1C9D - chains A and B; structure by X-ray diffraction, 2.30 A resolution.

# Chain A
Name: Tryptophan synthase (alpha chain)
From: Salmonella typhimurium
Notes: EC 4.2.1.20
Reference sequence: P00929 (TRPA_SALTY); residue numbers follow UniProt; this construct covers 1-268
Chain sequence (268 residues; each row starts with the number of its first residue):
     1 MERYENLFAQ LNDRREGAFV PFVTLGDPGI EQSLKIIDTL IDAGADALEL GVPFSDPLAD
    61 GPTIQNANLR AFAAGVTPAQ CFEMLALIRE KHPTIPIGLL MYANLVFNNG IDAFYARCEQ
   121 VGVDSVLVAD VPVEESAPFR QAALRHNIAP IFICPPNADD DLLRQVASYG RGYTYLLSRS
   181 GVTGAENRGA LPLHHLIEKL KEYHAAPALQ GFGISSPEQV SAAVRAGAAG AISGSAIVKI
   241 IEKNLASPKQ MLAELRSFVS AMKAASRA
Disordered / not traced: 1, 190-191, 268
Curated features (UniProtKB/Swiss-Prot):
  - active site (Proton acceptor): Glu49, Asp60
Small-molecule neighbours: HF1 (4-(2-hydroxy-4-fluorophenylthio)-butylphosphonic acid): Phe22, Glu49, Ala59, Asp60, Ile64, Leu100, Tyr102, Leu127, Ala129, Ile153, Tyr175, Arg179, Thr183, Gly184, Ala185, Phe212, Gly213, Ile214, Ile232, Ser233, Gly234, Ser235

# Chain B
Name: Tryptophan synthase (beta chain)
From: Salmonella typhimurium
Notes: EC 4.2.1.20
Reference sequence: P0A2K1 (TRPB_SALTY); numbering as in UniProt (aligned over 1-397)
Chain sequence (397 residues; row label = number of the first residue in the row):
     1 MTTLLNPYFG EFGGMYVPQI LMPALNQLEE AFVRAQKDPE FQAQFADLLK NYAGRPTALT
    61 KCQNITAGTR TTLYLKREDL LHGGAHKTNQ VLGQALLAKR MGKSEIIAET GAGQHGVASA
   121 LASALLGLKC RIYMGAKDVE RQSPNVFRMR LMGAEVIPVH SGSATLKDAC NEALRDWSGS
   181 YETAHYMLGT AAGPHPYPTI VREFQRMIGE ETKAQILDKE GRLPDAVIAC VGGGSNAIGM
   241 FADFINDTSV GLIGVEPGGH GIETGEHGAP LKHGRVGIYF GMKAPMMQTA DGQIEESYSI
   301 SAGLDFPSVG PQHAYLNSIG RADYVSITDD EALEAFKTLC RHEGIIPALE SSHALAHALK
   361 MMREQPEKEQ LLVVNLSGRG DKDIFTVHDI LKARGEI
Disordered / not traced: 1-2, 390-397
Curated features (UniProtKB/Swiss-Prot):
  - modified residue: Lys87 (N6-(pyridoxal phosphate)lysine)
Glycans and other covalent adducts: pyridoxal phosphate (PLP) linked to Lys87
Bound ions: Na+: Gly232, Phe306, Ser308
Small-molecule neighbours: pyridoxal phosphate (PLP): Ala85, His86, Gln114, Gly189, Thr190, Cys230, Val231, Gly232, Gly233, Gly234, Ser235, Asn236, Ala237, Gly303, Leu304, Ala348, Glu350, Ser351, Ser377, Gly378

# How chain A and chain B interact
Pairs across the interface (59):
  Pro53(A) with Gln293(B)
  Phe54(A) with Gly292(B); Gln293(B)
  Ser55(A) with Gln293(B), hydrogen bond (backbone-side chain); Ile294(B), hydrogen bond (side chain-backbone)
  Asp56(A) with Lys167(B), salt bridge; Asn171(B); Tyr279(B), hydrogen bond; Ile294(B)
  Pro57(A) with Arg175(B), hydrogen bond (backbone-side chain)
  Leu58(A) with Pro18(B), hydrophobic; Leu174(B), hydrophobic; Arg175(B)
  Asp60(A) with Arg175(B), hydrogen bond (backbone-side chain)
  Gln65(A) with Ser161(B); Arg175(B)
  Phe72(A) with Gln293(B)
  Thr77(A) with Asp291(B)
  Pro78(A) with Asp291(B)
  Ala103(A) with Ile278(B), hydrophobic
  Asn104(A) with Gly277(B); Ile278(B), hydrogen bond (side chain-backbone); Gln288(B); Gly292(B), hydrogen bond (side chain-backbone); Ile294(B)
  Leu105(A) with Asp291(B); Gly292(B)
  Phe107(A) with Val276(B); Ile278(B), hydrophobic; Lys283(B)
  Asn108(A) with Arg275(B), hydrogen bond; Gln288(B), hydrogen bond; Ala290(B), hydrogen bond (side chain-backbone); Asp291(B); Gly292(B), hydrogen bond (side chain-backbone)
  Ala129(A) with Pro18(B)
  Asp130(A) with Tyr16(B); Val17(B), hydrogen bond (backbone-backbone)
  Pro132(A) with Met15(B); Val17(B); Gln19(B); Met22(B), hydrophobic
  Val133(A) with Gln19(B)
  Glu134(A) with Gln19(B); Met22(B)
  Glu135(A) with Tyr8(B), hydrogen bond; Gly14(B); Met15(B), hydrogen bond (side chain-backbone); Tyr16(B)
  Ile153(A) with Gln19(B)
  Pro155(A) with Ile20(B), hydrophobic
  Asn157(A) with Ile20(B)
  Ser180(A) with Ile20(B); Ser178(B), hydrogen bond (side chain-backbone); Tyr181(B), hydrogen bond
  Gly181(A) with Ser178(B), hydrogen bond (backbone-backbone); Gly179(B)
  Val182(A) with Arg175(B); Ser178(B)
Other interface residues (no listed pair), chain A (32 interface residues in all): Val131, Phe139, Pro156, Leu162
Other interface residues (no listed pair), chain B (33 interface residues in all): Pro23, Asp168, Glu172, Thr289

# Overview
32 residues of chain A face 33 of chain B across their interface; the contacts include 17 hydrogen bonds and 1
salt bridge. Among the polar pairs are Asp56(A)-Lys167(B), Ser55(A)-Gln293(B) and Ser55(A)-Ile294(B). Chain A
binds compound HF1. Pyridoxal phosphate is covalently linked to Lys87(B).
Here chain A is Tryptophan synthase (alpha chain) and chain B is Tryptophan synthase (beta chain), both from
Salmonella typhimurium. Entry 1C9D (Crystal structure of the complex of bacterial tryptophan synthase with the
transition state analogue inhibitor 4-(2-hydroxy-4-fluorophenylthio)-butylphosphonic ...) was determined by
X-ray diffraction together with 1C29, 1C8V, 1CX9 and 1CW2 from the same study.
